1IDA - chains A and B; structure by X-ray diffraction, 1.70 A resolution.

Chain A (and B):
Name: Protease
Organism: Human immunodeficiency virus type 2
Notes: EC 3.4.23.47; fragment: rsidues 514-622; chain B of this document is another copy of the same molecule, construct and numbering; everything in this record applies to it too
UniProt: P04584 (POL_HV2RO); residues 1-99 here correspond to UniProt positions 514-612 (UniProt number = residue number + 513)
Sequence (99 residues; each row starts with the number of its first residue):
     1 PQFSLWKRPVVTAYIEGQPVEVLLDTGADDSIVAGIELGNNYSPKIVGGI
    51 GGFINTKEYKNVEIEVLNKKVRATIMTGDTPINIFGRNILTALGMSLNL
UniProt features mapped onto this chain:
  - region (Dimerization of protease): P1 to L5, G49 to N55, N88 to L99
  - active site: D25 (For protease activity)
  - site: L99 (Cleavage)
Residues lining bound ligands: 0PO (N-[(1R)-1-{[(1S,2S)-1-benzyl-3-{(2R,4S)-2-(tert-butylcarbamoyl)-4-[(pyridin-3-ylmethyl)sulfanyl]piperidin-1-yl}-2-hydroxypropyl]carbamoyl}-2-methylpropyl]quinoline-2-carboxamide): R8, L23, D25, G27, A28, D29, D30, I32, V47, G48, G49, I50, P81, I82, I84
Reported in the primary citation:
  - catalytic residues: D25
  - binding site for 0PO: D25, P81, I82

How chain A and chain B interact:
Residue-residue contacts (83; chain A residue first):
  P1(A) - N98(B)
  P1(A) - L99(B)  hydrogen bond (backbone-backbone)
  Q2(A) - S96(B)
  Q2(A) - L97(B)
  Q2(A) - N98(B)  hydrogen bond
  F3(A) - S96(B)
  F3(A) - L97(B)  hydrogen bond (backbone-backbone)
  L5(A) - T26(B)
  L5(A) - R87(B)  hydrogen bond (backbone-side chain)
  L5(A) - L90(B)  hydrophobic
  L5(A) - T91(B)  hydrogen bond (backbone-side chain)
  L5(A) - M95(B)
  W6(A) - R87(B)  hydrogen bond (backbone-side chain)
  W6(A) - T91(B)
  K7(A) - R87(B)
  R8(A) - D29(B)  salt bridge
  R8(A) - R87(B)
  P9(A) - T26(B)
  P9(A) - R87(B)
  L23(A) - G27(B)
  L24(A) - T26(B)  hydrogen bond (backbone-side chain)
  L24(A) - L97(B)  hydrophobic
  D25(A) - D25(B)
  D25(A) - T26(B)
  D25(A) - G27(B)  hydrogen bond (side chain-backbone)
  T26(A) - L5(B)
  T26(A) - P9(B)
  T26(A) - L24(B)  hydrogen bond (side chain-backbone)
  T26(A) - D25(B)
  T26(A) - T26(B)  hydrogen bond (side chain-backbone)
  T26(A) - L97(B)
  G27(A) - L23(B)
  G27(A) - D25(B)
  D29(A) - R8(B)  salt bridge
  I32(A) - I50(B)  hydrophobic
  G49(A) - I50(B)
  I50(A) - V47(B)  hydrophobic
  I50(A) - G48(B)
  I50(A) - G49(B)
  I50(A) - I50(B)  hydrogen bond (backbone-backbone)
  I50(A) - I54(B)
  I50(A) - T80(B)
  G51(A) - I50(B)  hydrogen bond (backbone-backbone)
  G51(A) - G51(B)
  G51(A) - G52(B)
  G52(A) - I50(B)
  G52(A) - G51(B)
  I54(A) - I50(B)  hydrophobic
  I54(A) - G51(B)
  L67(A) - L99(B)  hydrophobic
  T80(A) - I50(B)
  R87(A) - L5(B)  hydrogen bond (side chain-backbone)
  R87(A) - W6(B)  hydrogen bond (side chain-backbone)
  R87(A) - K7(B)
  R87(A) - R8(B)
  R87(A) - P9(B)
  L90(A) - L5(B)  hydrophobic
  T91(A) - L5(B)  hydrogen bond (side chain-backbone)
  T91(A) - W6(B)
  L93(A) - L99(B)
  M95(A) - L5(B)
  M95(A) - N98(B)
  M95(A) - L99(B)  hydrophobic
  S96(A) - Q2(B)  hydrogen bond
  S96(A) - F3(B)
  S96(A) - S96(B)
  S96(A) - L97(B)
  S96(A) - N98(B)  hydrogen bond (backbone-backbone)
  L97(A) - Q2(B)
  L97(A) - F3(B)  hydrogen bond (backbone-backbone)
  L97(A) - L24(B)  hydrophobic
  L97(A) - M95(B)  hydrophobic
  L97(A) - S96(B)
  N98(A) - P1(B)
  N98(A) - Q2(B)  hydrogen bond
  N98(A) - M95(B)
  N98(A) - S96(B)  hydrogen bond (backbone-backbone)
  N98(A) - N98(B)  hydrogen bond
  L99(A) - P1(B)  hydrogen bond (backbone-backbone)
  L99(A) - L67(B)  hydrophobic
  L99(A) - L93(B)
  L99(A) - G94(B)
  L99(A) - M95(B)
Other interface residues (no listed pair), chain A (35 interface residues in all): G48, F53, K69, G94
Other interface residues (no listed pair), chain B (38 interface residues in all): I32, F53, K69, P81, I84

In short:
35 residues of chain A face 38 of chain B across their interface; the contacts include 22 hydrogen bonds and 2
salt bridges. Among the polar pairs are R8(A)-D29(B), Q2(A)-N98(B) and L5(A)-R87(B). Chain A binds compound
0PO. From the paper: the catalytic residue D25(A); a binding site for 0PO at D25(A), P81(A) and I82(A).
Chain A and chain B are both Protease (Human immunodeficiency virus type 2); the structure, Crystal structures
of HIV-2 protease in complex with inhibitors containing the hydroxyethylamine dipeptide isostere, was
determined by X-ray diffraction together with 1IDB from the same study.
